PDB entry 5OYI | electron microscopy, 8.20 A resolution (very low resolution: no residue pairs are listed; an interface is given only as per-side residue counts) | chains 1 and 3 of the 15 polymer chains in the assembly

# Chain 1
Protein: Genome polyprotein
From: Foot-and-mouth disease virus (strain A10-61)
Notes: EC 3.4.22.46, 3.6.1.15, 3.4.22.28, 2.7.7.48
Reference sequence: P03306 (POLG_FMDV1), isoform P03306-2; residues 27-208 here correspond to UniProt positions 724-905 (UniProt number = residue number + 697)
Sequence (182 residues; each row starts with the number of its first residue):
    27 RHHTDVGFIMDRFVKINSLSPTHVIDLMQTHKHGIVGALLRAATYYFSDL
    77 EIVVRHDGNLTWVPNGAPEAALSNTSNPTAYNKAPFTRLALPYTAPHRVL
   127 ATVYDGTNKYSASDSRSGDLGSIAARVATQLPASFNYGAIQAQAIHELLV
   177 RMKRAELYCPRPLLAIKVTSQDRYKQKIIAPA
Unresolved in the structure: 134-154

# Chain 3
Protein: Genome polyprotein
From: Foot-and-mouth disease virus (strain A10-61)
Notes: EC 3.4.22.46, 3.6.1.15, 3.4.22.28, 2.7.7.48
Reference sequence: P03306 (POLG_FMDV1); residues 1-221 here correspond to UniProt positions 505-725 (UniProt number = residue number + 504)
Sequence (221 residues; each row starts with the number of its first residue):
     1 GIFPVACADGYGGLVTTDPKTADPVYGKVYNPPKTNYPGRFTNLLDVAEA
    51 CPTFLRFDDGKPYVVTRADDTRLLAKFDVSLAAKHMSNTYLSGIAQYYTQ
   101 YSGTINLHFMFTGSTDSKARYMVAYIPPGVETPPDTPEEAAHCIHAEWDT
   151 GLNSKFTFSIPYVSAADYAYTASDTAETTNVQGWVCVYQITHGKAENDTL
   201 LVSASAGKDFELRLPIDPRTQ
UniProt features mapped onto this chain:
  - site: Gln221 (Cleavage)

# How chain 1 and chain 3 interact
At this resolution (8 A) residue pairs are not listed: 48 residues of chain 1 and 53 of chain 3 lie at the interface.

# Overview
48 residues of chain 1 and 53 residues of chain 3 are in contact.
Chain 1 is Genome polyprotein and chain 3 is Genome polyprotein, both from Foot-and-mouth disease virus
(strain A10-61); the structure, FMDV A10 dissociated pentamer, was determined by electron microscopy (same
publication as 5OWX).
